PDB entry 7YKL | electron microscopy, 5.60 A resolution (low resolution: residue-level contacts below are approximate; hydrogen-bond / salt-bridge calls are withheld) | chains A and B of the 6 polymer chains in the assembly

# Chain A (and B)
Name: ATPase family gene 2 protein
Organism: Saccharomyces cerevisiae
Notes: EC 3.6.4.10; chain B of this document is another copy of the same molecule, construct and numbering; everything in this record applies to it too
UniProtKB: P32794 (AFG2_YEAST); numbering as in UniProt (aligned over 1-780)
Amino-acid sequence (780 residues; row label = number of the first residue in the row):
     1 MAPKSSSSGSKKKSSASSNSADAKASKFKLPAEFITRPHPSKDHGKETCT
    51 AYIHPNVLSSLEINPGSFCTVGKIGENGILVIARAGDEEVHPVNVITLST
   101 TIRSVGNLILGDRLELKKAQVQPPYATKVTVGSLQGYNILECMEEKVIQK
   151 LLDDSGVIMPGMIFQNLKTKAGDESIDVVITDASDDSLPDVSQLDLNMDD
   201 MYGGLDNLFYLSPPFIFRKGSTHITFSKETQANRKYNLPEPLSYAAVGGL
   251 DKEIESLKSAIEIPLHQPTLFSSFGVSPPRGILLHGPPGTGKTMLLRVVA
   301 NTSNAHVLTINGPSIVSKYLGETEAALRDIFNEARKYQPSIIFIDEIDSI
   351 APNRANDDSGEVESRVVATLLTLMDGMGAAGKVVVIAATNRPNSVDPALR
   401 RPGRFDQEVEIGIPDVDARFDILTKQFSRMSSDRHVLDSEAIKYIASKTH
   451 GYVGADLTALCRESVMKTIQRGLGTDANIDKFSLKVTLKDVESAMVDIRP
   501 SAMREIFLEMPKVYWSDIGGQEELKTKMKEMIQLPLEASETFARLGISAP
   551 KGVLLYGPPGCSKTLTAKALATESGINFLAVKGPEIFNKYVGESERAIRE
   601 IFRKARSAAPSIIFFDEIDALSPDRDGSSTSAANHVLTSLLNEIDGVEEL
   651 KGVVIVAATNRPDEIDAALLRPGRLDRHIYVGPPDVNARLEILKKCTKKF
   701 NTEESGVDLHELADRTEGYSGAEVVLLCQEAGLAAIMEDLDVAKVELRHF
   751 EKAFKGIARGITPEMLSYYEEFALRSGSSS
Unresolved in the structure: 1-27, 206-219, 777-780
Curated features (UniProtKB/Swiss-Prot):
  - binding site (ATP): Gly-286 to Thr-293, Gly-557 to Thr-564
  - mutagenesis: Phe-343 (F343L: In dgr1-sup*; moderate loss of catalytic activity. No growth defect. Restores growth and formation of 60S ribosomal subunit maturation but not catalytic activity or oligomerization ...), Glu-346 (E346Q: Reduces basal and RLP24-dependent ATPase activity. Increases interaction with RLP24. Slightly reduces RLP24 release. Does not affect composition of pre-60S ribosomal particles or growth), Leu-457 (L457S: In afg2-18, drg1-18 or drg1-ts; temperature sensitive mutant. At the restrictive temperature of 37 degrees Celsius, impaired growth ...), Cys-561 to Ser-562 (Increases ATPase activity and reduces affinity for ATP. Mild defect in oligomerization), Cys-561 (C561T: In drg1-11; severe loss of ATPase activity. Severe loss of oligomerization. Resistant to diazaborine-mediated growth inhibition), Ser-562 (S562G: Increases ATPase activity. Loss of oligomerization), Ala-569 (A569V: In drg1-3; resistant to diazaborine-mediated growth inhibition), Glu-617 (E617Q: Increases basal ATPase activity. Reduces RLP24-mediated activation. Does not affect interaction with RLP24 ...), Val-725 (V725E: In drg1-1; slight loss of ATPase activity. No effect on affinity for ATP or oligomerization. Resistant to diazaborine-mediated growth inhibition ...)
Ligand contacts: ATP (adenosine-5'-triphosphate): Leu-250, Pro-288, Gly-289, Thr-290, Gly-291, Lys-292, Thr-293, Met-294, Asn-390, Ile-422, Gly-454, Ala-455, Thr-458

# Interface between chain A and chain B
Residue-residue contacts (56):
  Gly-75(A) / Asn-332(B)
  Asn-77(A) / Lys-336(B)
  Lys-117(A) / Lys-336(B)
  Asp-190(A) / Gln-338(B)
  Val-191(A) / Lys-336(B)
  Arg-234(A) / Ser-272(B)
  Asn-237(A) / Ala-379(B)
  Asn-237(A) / Ala-380(B)
  Pro-313(A) / Arg-365(B)
  Val-316(A) / Arg-365(B)
  Lys-318(A) / Leu-320(B)
  Ser-359(A) / Asp-358(B)
  Arg-429(A) / Gly-275(B)
  Arg-434(A) / Ser-273(B)
  Asp-456(A) / Pro-402(B)
  Ala-459(A) / Pro-402(B)
  Ala-459(A) / Asp-406(B)
  Arg-462(A) / Val-276(B)
  Arg-462(A) / Ser-277(B)
  Arg-462(A) / Pro-278(B)
  Arg-462(A) / Pro-279(B)
  Val-465(A) / Phe-274(B)
  Val-465(A) / Val-276(B)
  Met-466(A) / Gln-407(B)
  Ile-469(A) / Leu-270(B)
  Ile-469(A) / Phe-271(B)
  Ile-469(A) / Phe-274(B)
  Leu-473(A) / Ile-263(B)
  Lys-481(A) / Leu-270(B)
  Lys-481(A) / Ser-273(B)
  Lys-481(A) / Phe-274(B)
  Met-503(A) / Glu-648(B)
  Arg-504(A) / Val-647(B)
  Met-510(A) / Val-647(B)
  Lys-582(A) / Val-647(B)
  Pro-584(A) / Thr-638(B)
  Lys-589(A) / Val-591(B)
  Phe-700(A) / Leu-545(B)
  Phe-700(A) / Gly-546(B)
  Glu-704(A) / Arg-544(B)
  Glu-704(A) / Leu-545(B)
  Gln-729(A) / Gly-546(B)
  Gln-729(A) / Ile-547(B)
  Gly-732(A) / Ile-547(B)
  Leu-733(A) / Leu-534(B)
  Leu-733(A) / Ile-547(B)
  Leu-733(A) / Pro-550(B)
  Ile-736(A) / Phe-542(B)
  Ile-736(A) / Leu-545(B)
  Ile-736(A) / Ile-547(B)
  Met-737(A) / Glu-530(B)
  Leu-740(A) / Gln-533(B)
  Leu-740(A) / Glu-537(B)
  Asp-741(A) / Thr-541(B)
  Asp-741(A) / Arg-544(B)
  Val-742(A) / Arg-544(B)
Also at the interface, not in a pair above, chain A (51 interface residues in all): Ile-74, Lys-235, Ser-314, Glu-346, Asp-357, Glu-361, Leu-460, Glu-463, Ile-498, Arg-499, Ser-501, Asn-588, Leu-726, Ala-743
Also at the interface, not in a pair above, chain B (48 interface residues in all): Lys-318, Arg-328, Arg-335, Arg-354, Ala-368, Gly-381, Gly-403, Arg-606, His-635, Glu-643, Pro-672

# Summary
51 residues of chain A face 48 of chain B across their interface. Chain A binds ATP. From UniProt: 16
ATP-binding residues and 8 mutagenesis sites on chain A.
Chain A and chain B are both ATPase family gene 2 protein (Saccharomyces cerevisiae); the structure, Cryo-EM
structure of Drg1 hexamer treated with AMPPNP, was determined by electron microscopy (same publication as
7WBB, 7WD3, 7YKK, 7YKT and 7YKZ).
